Entry 7E5R (electron microscopy, 3.60 A resolution); this record covers chains D and B of the 21 polymer chains in the assembly.

# Chain D
Molecule: H014 light chain
Organism: Homo sapiens
Sequence (210 residues; row label = number of the first residue in the row):
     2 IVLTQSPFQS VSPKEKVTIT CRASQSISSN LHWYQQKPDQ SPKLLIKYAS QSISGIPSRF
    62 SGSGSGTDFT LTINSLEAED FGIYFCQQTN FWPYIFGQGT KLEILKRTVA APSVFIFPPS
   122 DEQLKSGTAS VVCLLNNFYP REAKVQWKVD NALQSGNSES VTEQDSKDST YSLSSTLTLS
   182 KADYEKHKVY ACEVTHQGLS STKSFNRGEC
Disordered / not traced: 107-211

# Chain B
Molecule: Spike glycoprotein
Organism: Severe acute respiratory syndrome coronavirus 2
Reference sequence: P0DTC2 (SPIKE_SARS2); residue numbers follow UniProt; this construct covers 1-1208
Sequence (1281 residues; numbered 1 to 1281; the number before each row is that of its first residue):
     1 MFVFLVLLPL VSSQCVNLTT RTQLPPAYTN SFTRGVYYPD KVFRSSVLHS TQDLFLPFFS
    61 NVTWFHAIHV SGTNGTKRFD NPVLPFNDGV YFASTEKSNI IRGWIFGTTL DSKTQSLLIV
   121 NNATNVVIKV CEFQFCNDPF LGVYYHKNNK SWMESEFRVY SSANNCTFEY VSQPFLMDLE
   181 GKQGNFKNLR EFVFKNIDGY FKIYSKHTPI NLVRDLPQGF SALEPLVDLP IGINITRFQT
   241 LLALHRSYLT PGDSSSGWTA GAAAYYVGYL QPRTFLLKYN ENGTITDAVD CALDPLSETK
   301 CTLKSFTVEK GIYQTSNFRV QPTESIVRFP NITNLCPFGE VFNATRFASV YAWNRKRISN
   361 CVADYSVLYN SASFSTFKCY GVSPTKLNDL CFTNVYADSF VIRGDEVRQI APGQTGKIAD
   421 YNYKLPDDFT GCVIAWNSNN LDSKVGGNYN YLYRLFRKSN LKPFERDIST EIYQAGSTPC
   481 NGVEGFNCYF PLQSYGFQPT NGVGYQPYRV VVLSFELLHA PATVCGPKKS TNLVKNKCVN
   541 FNFNGLTGTG VLTESNKKFL PFQQFGRDIA DTTDAVRDPQ TLEILDITPC SFGGVSVITP
   601 GTNTSNQVAV LYQDVNCTEV PVAIHADQLT PTWRVYSTGS NVFQTRAGCL IGAEHVNNSY
   661 ECDIPIGAGI CASYQTQTNS PGSASSVASQ SIIAYTMSLG AENSVAYSNN SIAIPTNFTI
   721 SVTTEILPVS MTKTSVDCTM YICGDSTECS NLLLQYGSFC TQLNRALTGI AVEQDKNTQE
   781 VFAQVKQIYK TPPIKDFGGF NFSQILPDPS KPSKRSFIED LLFNKVTLAD AGFIKQYGDC
   841 LGDIAARDLI CAQKFNGLTV LPPLLTDEMI AQYTSALLAG TITSGWTFGA GAALQIPFAM
   901 QMAYRFNGIG VTQNVLYENQ KLIANQFNSA IGKIQDSLSS TASALGKLQD VVNQNAQALN
   961 TLVKQLSSNF GAISSVLNDI LSRLDPPEAE VQIDRLITGR LQSLQTYVTQ QLIRAAEIRA
  1021 SANLAATKMS ECVLGQSKRV DFCGKGYHLM SFPQSAPHGV VFLHVTYVPA QEKNFTTAPA
  1081 ICHDGKAHFP REGVFVSNGT HWFVTQRNFY EPQIITTDNT FVSGNCDVVI GIVNNTVYDP
  1141 LQPELDSFKE ELDKYFKNHT SPDVDLGDIS GINASVVNIQ KEIDRLNEVA KNLNESLIDL
  1201 QELGKYEQGG RGSGYIPEAP RDGQAYVRKD GEWVLLSTFL GRSLEVLFQG PGWSHPQFEK
  1261 GGGSGGGSGG SSAWSHPQFE K
Disordered / not traced: 1-13, 252-255, 621-640, 677-688, 828-853, 1148-1281
Sequence notes: engineered mutation Gly-682 (Arg in P0DTC2), Ser-683 (Arg in P0DTC2), Ser-685 (Arg in P0DTC2), Pro-986 (Lys in P0DTC2), Pro-987 (Val in P0DTC2); expression tag (1209-1281)
Disulfides: Cys-15/Cys-136, Cys-131/Cys-166, Cys-291/Cys-301, Cys-336/Cys-361, Cys-379/Cys-432, Cys-480/Cys-488, Cys-538/Cys-590, Cys-617/Cys-649, Cys-662/Cys-671, Cys-738/Cys-760, Cys-743/Cys-749, Cys-1082/Cys-1126
Covalently attached groups: N-acetylglucosamine (NAG) linked to Asn-234, Asn-717, Asn-801, Asn-1098, Asn-1134
Swiss-Prot annotation at these positions:
  - region: Asn-280 to Cys-301 (Putative superantigen), Arg-403 to Asp-405 (Integrin-binding motif), Asn-448 to Phe-456 (Immunodominant HLA epitope recognized by the CD8+), Pro-681, Ala-684 (Putative superantigen), Ser-816 to Tyr-837 (Fusion peptide 1), Lys-835 to Phe-855 (Fusion peptide 2), Asp-1163 to Glu-1202 (Heptad repeat 2)
  - site: Arg-815, Ser-816 (Cleavage)
  - glycosylation: Asn-17 (N-linked (GlcNAc...) (complex) asparagine), Asn-61 (N-linked (GlcNAc...) (hybrid) asparagine), Asn-74 (N-linked (GlcNAc...) (complex) asparagine), Asn-122 (N-linked (GlcNAc...) (hybrid) asparagine), Asn-149 (N-linked (GlcNAc...) (complex) asparagine), Asn-165 (N-linked (GlcNAc...) (complex) asparagine), Asn-234 (N-linked (GlcNAc...) (high mannose) asparagine), Asn-282 (N-linked (GlcNAc...) (complex) asparagine), Thr-323 (O-linked (GalNAc) threonine), Ser-325 (O-linked (HexNAc...) serine), Asn-331 (N-linked (GlcNAc...) (complex) asparagine), Asn-343 (N-linked (GlcNAc...) (complex) asparagine), Asn-603 (N-linked (GlcNAc...) (hybrid) asparagine), Asn-616 (N-linked (GlcNAc...) (complex) asparagine), Asn-657 (N-linked (GlcNAc...) (complex) asparagine), Thr-676 (O-linked (GlcNAc...) threonine), Thr-678 (O-linked (GlcNAc...) threonine), Asn-709 (N-linked (GlcNAc...) (high mannose) asparagine), Asn-717 (N-linked (GlcNAc...) (hybrid) asparagine), Asn-801 (N-linked (GlcNAc...) (hybrid) asparagine) and 6 more in UniProt
  - natural variant: Leu-5 (L5F: In strain: Iota/B.1.526), Ser-13 (S13I: In strain: Epsilon/B.1.427/B.1.429), Leu-18 (L18F: In strain: Beta/B.1.351, Gamma/P.1 and 1 more), Thr-19 (T19I: In strain: Omicron/BQ.1.1, Omicron/XBB.1.5 and 1 more; T19R: In strain: Delta/B.1.617.2, Omicron/BA.2 and 4 more), Thr-20 (T20N: In strain: Gamma/P.1), Leu-24 to Ala-27 (sequence variant, change not given here; In strain: Omicron/BA.2, Omicron/BA.2.12.1 and 6 more), Pro-26 (P26S: In strain: Gamma/P.1), Gln-52 (Q52H: In strain: Omicron/EG.5.1), Ala-67 (A67V: In strain: Eta/B.1.525, Omicron/BA.1), His-69 to Val-70 (deletion: In strain: Alpha/B.1.1.7, Eta/B.1.525 and 5 more), Gly-75 (G75V: In strain: Lambda/C.37), Thr-76 (T76I: In strain: Lambda/C.37), 82 further natural variant entries in UniProt
  - mutagenesis: His-69 to Val-70 (Increased incorporation of cleaved spike into virions), Asn-121 (N121Q: Partial loss of biliverdin affinity), Arg-190 (R190K: Partial loss of biliverdin affinity), Asn-234 (N234Q: Increased resistance to neutralizing antibodies), Asn-331 (N331Q: Reduced viral infectivity), Asn-343 (N343Q: Reduced viral infectivity), Leu-452 (L452R: Increased resistance to neutralizing antibodies. Decreases HLA binding to NF9 epitope. Increased binding affinity to human ACE2), Tyr-453 (Y453F: Decreased HLA binding to NF9 epitope. Increased binding affinity to human ACE2), Ala-475 (A475V: Increased resistance to neutralizing antibodies), Val-483 (V483A: Increased resistance to neutralizing antibodies), Glu-484 (E484D: Increased replication in human TMEM106B overexpressing cells), Phe-490 (F490L: Increased resistance to neutralizing antibodies and human covalescent sera neutralization), 12 further mutagenesis entries in UniProt
Reported in the primary citation:
  - mutagenesis - R246I: decreased binding to FC05

# Interface between chain D and chain B
Pairs across the interface - 7 pairs, chain D then chain B:
  Asn-91(D) with Ser-375(B)
  Trp-93(D) with Ala-372(B); Phe-374(B); Ser-375(B); Phe-377(B), hydrophobic
  Pro-94(D) with Ala-372(B)
  Tyr-95(D) with Ser-375(B), hydrogen bond (side chain-backbone)
Interface residues without a listed pair, chain B (5 interface residues in all): Ser-373

# Summary
The interface between chain D and chain B involves 4 residues on one side and 5 on the other, with 1 hydrogen
bond. The hydrogen-bonded pair is Tyr-95(D)/Ser-375(B). Covalently linked N-acetylglucosamine: at Asn-234(B),
Asn-717(B), Asn-801(B), Asn-1098(B) and Asn-1134(B). The paper reports that R246I of chain B reduces binding
to FC05.
Chain D is H014 light chain (Homo sapiens) and chain B is Spike glycoprotein (Severe acute respiratory
syndrome coronavirus 2); the structure, SARS-CoV-2 S trimer with three-antibody cocktail complex, was
determined by electron microscopy (same publication as 7E5S).
